Entry 4FED (X-ray diffraction, 2.81 A resolution); this record covers chains B and C of the 3 polymer chains in the assembly.

# Chain B (and C)
Name: Maltose-binding periplasmic protein, Huntingtin
Source organism: Escherichia coli
Notes: fragment: Huntingtin protein exon1 domain; engineered mutation(s): HQHQH; chain C of this document is another copy of the same molecule, construct and numbering; everything in this record applies to it too
Reference sequence: chimeric construct of P0AEX9, P42858: residues 1-358 from P0AEX9 (MALE_ECOLI) positions 27-384 (UniProt number = residue number + 26); residues 371-452 from P42858 positions 1-64 (offset varies)
Chain sequence (452 residues; each row starts with the number of its first residue):
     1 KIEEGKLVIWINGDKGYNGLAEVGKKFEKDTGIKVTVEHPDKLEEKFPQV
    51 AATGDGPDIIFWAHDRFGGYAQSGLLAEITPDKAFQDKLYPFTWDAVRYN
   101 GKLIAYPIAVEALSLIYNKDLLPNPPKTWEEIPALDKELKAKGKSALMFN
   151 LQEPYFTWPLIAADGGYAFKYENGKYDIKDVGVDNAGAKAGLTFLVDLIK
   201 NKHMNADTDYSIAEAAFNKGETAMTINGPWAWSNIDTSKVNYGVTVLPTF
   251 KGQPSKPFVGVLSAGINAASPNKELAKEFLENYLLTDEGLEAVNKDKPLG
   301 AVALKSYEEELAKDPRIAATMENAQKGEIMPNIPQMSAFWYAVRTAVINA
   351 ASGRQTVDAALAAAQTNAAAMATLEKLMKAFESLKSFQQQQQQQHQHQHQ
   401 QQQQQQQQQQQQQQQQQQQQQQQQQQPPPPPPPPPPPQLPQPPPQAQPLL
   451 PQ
Not modelled in the structure: 403-452 (chain C: 402-452)
Sequence notes: linker (359-370); insertion (388-405)
Metal / ion sites: Zn2+ site 1 near D180 (its only coordinating residue here); Zn2+ site 2 near Q396 (its only coordinating residue here)
UniProt features mapped onto this chain:
  - region: T373 to S383 (Sufficient for interaction with TPR)
  - modified residue: K379 (N6-acetyllysine)
Reported in the primary citation:
  - contacts within the chain: H397-Q400 (hydrogen bond)

# Chain B / chain C interface
Pairs across the interface (27):
  A52(B) with Q355(C); T356(C), hydrogen bond (backbone-backbone)
  T53(B) with G353(C); R354(C)
  G54(B) with T356(C)
  Q72(B) with A362(C)
  S73(B) with D358(C); A359(C); A362(C)
  G74(B) with D358(C)
  K376(B) with T373(C)
  L377(B) with L377(C), hydrophobic
  K379(B) with A370(C)
  A380(B) with A370(C); T373(C)
  S383(B) with Y341(C), hydrogen bond; N367(C), hydrogen bond; A370(C)
  L384(B) with Y341(C); L374(C), hydrophobic
  F387(B) with Y341(C)
  Q390(B) with T345(C); N349(C)
  Q393(B) with R354(C)
  Q394(B) with Q152(C); I348(C)
  Q402(B) with D209(C)
Also at the interface, not in a pair above, chain B (20 interface residues in all): L75, A268, F381
Also at the interface, not in a pair above, chain C (19 interface residues in all): T366

# Overview
Chain B and chain C form an interface of 20 and 19 residues respectively, with 3 hydrogen bonds. Polar
contacts include S383(B)-Y341(C), S383(B)-N367(C) and A52(B)-T356(C). From the paper: contacts within the
chain involving H397(B) and Q400(B).
Chain B and chain C are both Maltose-binding periplasmic protein, Huntingtin (Escherichia coli); the
structure, Crystal Structure of Htt36Q3H, was determined by X-ray diffraction together with 4FE8, 4FEB and
4FEC from the same study.
